5MN8 - chain B; structure by X-ray diffraction, 3.50 A resolution.

# Chain B
Molecule: Cell division protein FtsZ
Organism: Staphylococcus aureus
Reference sequence: P0A031 (FTSZ_STAAU); numbering as in UniProt (aligned over 12-316)
Amino-acid sequence (305 residues; row label = number of the first residue in the row):
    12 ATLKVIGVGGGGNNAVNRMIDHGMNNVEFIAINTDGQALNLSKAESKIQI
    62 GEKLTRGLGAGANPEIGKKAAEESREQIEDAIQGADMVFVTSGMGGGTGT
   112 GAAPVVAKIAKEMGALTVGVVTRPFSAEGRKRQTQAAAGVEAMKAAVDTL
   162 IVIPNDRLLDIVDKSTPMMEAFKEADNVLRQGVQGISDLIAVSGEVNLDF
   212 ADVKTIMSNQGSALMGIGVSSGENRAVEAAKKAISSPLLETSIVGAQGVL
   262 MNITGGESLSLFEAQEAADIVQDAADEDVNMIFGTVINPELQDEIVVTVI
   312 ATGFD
Unresolved in the structure: 12, 203-206, 316
Differences from the reference sequence: engineered mutation Ala138 (Phe in P0A031)
Ligand contacts: GTP (guanosine-5'-triphosphate): Gly20, Gly21, Gly22, Asn25, Asn44, Gly70, Ala71, Gly72, Ala73, Gly104, Met105, Gly106, Gly107, Gly108, Thr109, Gly110, Thr133, Arg134, Pro135, Glu139, Arg143, Asn166, Phe183, Ala186, Asp187, Leu190
Swiss-Prot annotation at these positions:
  - binding site (GTP): Gly21 to Asn25, Gly108 to Gly110, Glu139, Arg143, Asp187
What the authors report for this chain:
  - binding site for GTP: Phe183, Asp187
  - mutagenesis - F138A: decreased catalytic activity on GTP

# In short
Bound to chain B: GTP. Curated annotation (UniProt) lists 11 GTP-binding residues. From the paper: a binding
site for GTP at Phe183 and Asp187; F138A reduces catalytic activity on GTP.
Chain B is Cell division protein FtsZ (Staphylococcus aureus); the structure, S. aureus FtsZ 12-316 F138A GTP
Closed form (5FCm), was determined by X-ray diffraction (same publication as 5MN7, 5MN4, 5MN5 and 5MN6).
